Entry 4Y82 (X-ray diffraction, 2.80 A resolution); this record covers chains O and P of the 34 polymer chains in the assembly.

[Chain O]
Protein: Proteasome subunit alpha type-2
Source organism: Saccharomyces cerevisiae (strain ATCC 204508 / S288c)
Notes: EC 3.4.25.1
UniProtKB: P23639 (PSA2_YEAST); residues 1-250 here = UniProt positions 1-250
Chain sequence (250 residues; numbered 1 to 250; the number before each row is that of its first residue):
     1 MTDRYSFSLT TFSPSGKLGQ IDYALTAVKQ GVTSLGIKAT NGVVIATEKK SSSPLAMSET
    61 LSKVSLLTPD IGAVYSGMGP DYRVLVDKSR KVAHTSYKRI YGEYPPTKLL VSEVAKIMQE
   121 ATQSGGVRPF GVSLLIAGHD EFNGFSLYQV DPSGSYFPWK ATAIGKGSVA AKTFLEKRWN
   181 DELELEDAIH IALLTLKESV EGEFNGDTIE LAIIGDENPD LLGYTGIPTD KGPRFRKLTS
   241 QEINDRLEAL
Swiss-Prot annotation at these positions:
  - cross-link: K108 (Glycyl lysine isopeptide (Lys-Gly) (interchain with G-Cter in ubiquitin))

[Chain P]
Protein: Proteasome subunit alpha type-3
Source organism: Saccharomyces cerevisiae (strain ATCC 204508 / S288c)
Notes: EC 3.4.25.1
UniProtKB: P23638 (PSA3_YEAST); residues 0-257 here correspond to UniProt positions 1-258 (UniProt number = residue number + 1)
Chain sequence (258 residues; row label = number of the first residue in the row; numbering starts at 0):
     0 MGSRRYDSRT TIFSPEGRLY QVEYALESIS HAGTAIGIMA SDGIVLAAER KVTSTLLEQD
    60 TSTEKLYKLN DKIAVAVAGL TADAEILINT ARIHAQNYLK TYNEDIPVEI LVRRLSDIKQ
   120 GYTQHGGLRP FGVSFIYAGY DDRYGYQLYT SNPSGNYTGW KAISVGANTS AAQTLLQMDY
   180 KDDMKVDDAI ELALKTLSKT TDSSALTYDR LEFATIRKGA NDGEVYQKIF KPQEIKDILV
   240 KTGITKKDED EEADEDMK
Not modelled in the structure: 0, 245-257
Swiss-Prot annotation at these positions:
  - cross-link (Glycyl lysine isopeptide (Lys-Gly)): K99 (interchain with G-Cter in ubiquitin), K198 (interchain with G-Cter in ubiquitin), K230 (interchain with G-Cter in ubiquitin)

[Chain O / chain P interface]
Residue-residue contacts (59):
  R4(O) - S2(P)
  Y5(O) - S2(P)
  Y5(O) - Y5(P)
  S6(O) - G125(P)
  S6(O) - L127(P)
  F7(O) - S2(P)
  F7(O) - Y5(P)
  F7(O) - D6(P)
  F7(O) - G126(P)
  S8(O) - G126(P)  hydrogen bond (backbone-backbone)
  S8(O) - L127(P)
  S8(O) - R128(P)  hydrogen bond (side chain-backbone)
  T10(O) - R128(P)
  T11(O) - S7(P)
  T11(O) - T9(P)
  T11(O) - Q20(P)
  F12(O) - Q20(P)
  F12(O) - Y23(P)
  F12(O) - A24(P)  hydrophobic
  F12(O) - R128(P)
  F12(O) - P129(P)
  F12(O) - G131(P)
  S13(O) - Y23(P)
  P14(O) - Y23(P)  hydrophobic
  P14(O) - E26(P)
  S15(O) - E26(P)
  G16(O) - Y23(P)
  G16(O) - S27(P)  hydrogen bond (backbone-side chain)
  K38(O) - E57(P)  salt bridge
  S112(O) - E84(P)
  K116(O) - I85(P)
  Q119(O) - A81(P)
  Q119(O) - D82(P)  hydrogen bond
  Q119(O) - I85(P)
  Q119(O) - R128(P)
  T122(O) - R128(P)  hydrogen bond (backbone-side chain)
  Q123(O) - Y121(P)
  Q123(O) - L127(P)
  Q123(O) - R128(P)  hydrogen bond (side chain-backbone)
  Q123(O) - F130(P)
  G125(O) - L127(P)
  S153(O) - A81(P)
  G154(O) - A81(P)
  S155(O) - A81(P)
  Y156(O) - E84(P)  hydrogen bond
  P158(O) - L56(P)
  P158(O) - E57(P)  hydrogen bond (backbone-backbone)
  P158(O) - T60(P)
  P158(O) - S61(P)
  W159(O) - S53(P)
  W159(O) - L55(P)
  W159(O) - L56(P)
  K160(O) - T54(P)
  K160(O) - L55(P)  hydrogen bond (backbone-backbone)
  K160(O) - L56(P)
  K160(O) - E57(P)
  A161(O) - L55(P)
  L175(O) - L55(P)  hydrophobic
  E176(O) - T54(P)
Other interface residues (no listed pair), chain O (34 interface residues in all): L18, S124, Y148, F157, W179
Other interface residues (no listed pair), chain P (32 interface residues in all): H30, L79, T80

[In short]
Chain O and chain P form an interface of 34 and 32 residues respectively; the contacts include 9 hydrogen
bonds and 1 salt bridge. Among the polar pairs are K38(O)-E57(P), S8(O)-R128(P) and G16(O)-S27(P).
Here chain O is Proteasome subunit alpha type-2 and chain P is Proteasome subunit alpha type-3, both from
Saccharomyces cerevisiae (strain ATCC 204508 / S288c). Entry 4Y82 (Yeast 20S proteasome in complex with
Ac-LAY-ep) was determined by X-ray diffraction, deposited together with 4Y69, 4Y6A, 4Y6V, 4Y6Z, 4Y70, 4Y74 and
34 further entries.
